PDB entry 6WQU | X-ray diffraction, 2.41 A resolution | chains C and D of the 4 polymer chains in the assembly

== Chain C ==
Molecule: Recombining binding protein suppressor of hairless
Organism: Mus musculus
Reference sequence: P31266 (SUH_MOUSE); residue numbers follow UniProt; this construct covers 53-474
Amino-acid sequence (423 residues; row label = number of the first residue in the row):
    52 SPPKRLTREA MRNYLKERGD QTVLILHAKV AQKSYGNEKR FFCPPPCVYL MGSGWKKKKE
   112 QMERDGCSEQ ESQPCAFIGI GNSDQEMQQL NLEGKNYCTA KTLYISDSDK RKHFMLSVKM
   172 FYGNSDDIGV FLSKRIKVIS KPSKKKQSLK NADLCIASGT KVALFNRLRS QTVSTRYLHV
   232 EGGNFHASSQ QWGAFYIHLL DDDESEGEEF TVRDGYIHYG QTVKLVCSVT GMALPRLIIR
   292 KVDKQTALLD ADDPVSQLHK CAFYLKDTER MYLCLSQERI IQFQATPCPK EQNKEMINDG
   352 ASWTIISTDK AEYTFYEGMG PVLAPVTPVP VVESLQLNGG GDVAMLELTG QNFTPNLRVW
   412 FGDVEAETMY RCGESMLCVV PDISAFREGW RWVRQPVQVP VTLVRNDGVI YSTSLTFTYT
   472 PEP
Unresolved in the structure: 389-393, 474
Construct notes: expression tag (52)

== Chain D ==
Molecule: Neurogenic locus notch homolog protein 3
Organism: Homo sapiens
Notes: fragment: intracellular RAM domain
Reference sequence: Q9UM47 (NOTC3_HUMAN); numbering as in UniProt (aligned over 1665-1682)
Amino-acid sequence (18 residues; each row starts with the number of its first residue):
  1665 ARRKREHSTL WFPEGFSL
Unresolved in the structure: 1665-1667
Reported in the primary citation:
  - post-translational modification sites: Ser-1672
  - mutagenesis - S1672A: decreased growth

== Chain C / chain D interface ==
Pairs across the interface (49):
  Gly-234(C) with Trp-1675(D)
  Asn-235(C) with Trp-1675(D), hydrogen bond
  Phe-236(C) with Trp-1675(D)
  Glu-257(C) with Leu-1674(D)
  Gly-258(C) with Leu-1674(D)
  Glu-259(C) with Glu-1670(D); His-1671(D); Ser-1672(D), hydrogen bond (backbone-side chain); Thr-1673(D); Leu-1674(D), hydrogen bond (side chain-backbone)
  Glu-260(C) with Lys-1668(D); Glu-1670(D); His-1671(D), salt bridge
  Phe-261(C) with Lys-1668(D); Arg-1669(D), hydrogen bond (backbone-backbone); Glu-1670(D), hydrogen bond (backbone-backbone); Ser-1672(D)
  Thr-262(C) with Lys-1668(D), hydrogen bond (side chain-backbone)
  Val-263(C) with Glu-1670(D)
  Lys-275(C) with Leu-1674(D)
  Gly-282(C) with Ser-1672(D); Thr-1673(D), hydrogen bond (backbone-backbone)
  Met-283(C) with Thr-1673(D); Trp-1675(D), hydrophobic
  Ala-284(C) with Ser-1672(D); Thr-1673(D), hydrogen bond (backbone-backbone); Leu-1674(D); Trp-1675(D), hydrogen bond (backbone-backbone)
  Leu-285(C) with Leu-1674(D); Trp-1675(D)
  Pro-286(C) with Leu-1674(D); Trp-1675(D); Phe-1676(D), hydrophobic
  Met-322(C) with Gly-1679(D); Phe-1680(D)
  Arg-330(C) with Glu-1678(D), salt bridge
  Ile-331(C) with Trp-1675(D)
  Ile-332(C) with Pro-1677(D); Glu-1678(D); Phe-1680(D), hydrophobic
  Gln-333(C) with Pro-1677(D), hydrogen bond (side chain-backbone); Glu-1678(D), hydrogen bond (backbone-backbone); Gly-1679(D); Phe-1680(D), hydrogen bond (backbone-backbone)
  Phe-334(C) with Phe-1680(D); Ser-1681(D); Leu-1682(D), hydrophobic
  Gln-335(C) with Phe-1680(D), hydrogen bond (backbone-backbone); Ser-1681(D)
Interface residues without a listed pair, chain C (26 interface residues in all): His-249, Val-277, Leu-316
Interface features reported in the paper:
  - specific contacts: Glu-259(C)/Ser-1672(D) (backbone contact)
  - interface residues, chain D: Ser-1672(D)

== In short ==
Chain C and chain D form an interface of 26 and 15 residues respectively; the contacts include 13 hydrogen
bonds and 2 salt bridges. Among the polar pairs are Glu-260(C)/His-1671(D), Arg-330(C)/Glu-1678(D) and
Asn-235(C)/Trp-1675(D). The authors report a backbone contact between Glu-259(C) and Ser-1672(D). From the
paper: S1672A of chain D reduces growth; the interface residue Ser-1672(D).
Here chain C is Recombining binding protein suppressor of hairless (Mus musculus) and chain D is Neurogenic
locus notch homolog protein 3 (Homo sapiens). Entry 6WQU (CSL (RBPJ) bound to Notch3 RAM and DNA) was
determined by X-ray diffraction.
